6UEA - chains C and G of the 12 polymer chains in the assembly; structure by electron microscopy, 3.00 A resolution.

Chain C:
Molecule: Polymeric immunoglobulin receptor
From: Homo sapiens
Reference sequence: P01833 (PIGR_HUMAN); residues 1-585 here correspond to UniProt positions 19-603 (UniProt number = residue number + 18)
Amino-acid sequence (591 residues; each row starts with the number of its first residue):
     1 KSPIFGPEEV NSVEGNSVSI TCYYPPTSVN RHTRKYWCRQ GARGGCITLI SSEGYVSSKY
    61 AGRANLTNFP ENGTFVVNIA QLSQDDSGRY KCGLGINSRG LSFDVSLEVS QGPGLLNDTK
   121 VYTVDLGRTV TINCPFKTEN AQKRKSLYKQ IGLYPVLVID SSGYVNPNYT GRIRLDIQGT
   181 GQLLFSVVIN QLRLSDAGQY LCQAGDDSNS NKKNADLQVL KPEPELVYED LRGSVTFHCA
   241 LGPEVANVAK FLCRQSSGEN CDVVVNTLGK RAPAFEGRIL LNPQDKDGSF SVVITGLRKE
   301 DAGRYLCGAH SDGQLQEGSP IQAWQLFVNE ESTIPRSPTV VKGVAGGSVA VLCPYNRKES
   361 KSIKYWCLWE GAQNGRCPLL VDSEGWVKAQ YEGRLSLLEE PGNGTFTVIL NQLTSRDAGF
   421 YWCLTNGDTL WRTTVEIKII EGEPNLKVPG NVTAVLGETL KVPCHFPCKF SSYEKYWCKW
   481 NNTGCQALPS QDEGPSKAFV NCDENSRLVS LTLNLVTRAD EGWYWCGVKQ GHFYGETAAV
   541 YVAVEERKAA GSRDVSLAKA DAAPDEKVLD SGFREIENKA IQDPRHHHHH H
Not modelled in the structure: 1, 490-502, 548-591
Differences from the reference sequence: expression tag (586-591)
Swiss-Prot annotation at these positions:
  - glycosylation (N-linked (GlcNAc...) asparagine): N65, N72, N117, N168, N403, N451 (complex), N481
Cystine bridges: C22-C92, C134-C202, C239-C307, C253-C261, C367-C377, C464-C526, C478-C485
Covalent attachments: N-acetylglucosamine (NAG) linked to N65, N72, N403, N451

Chain G:
Molecule: Immunoglobulin heavy constant alpha 2
From: Homo sapiens
Reference sequence: P01877 (IGHA2_HUMAN); residues 242-472 here correspond to UniProt positions 110-340 (UniProt number = residue number - 132)
Amino-acid sequence (245 residues; row label = number of the first residue in the row):
   228 DYKDDDDKLV PRGSCHPRLS LHRPALEDLL LGSEANLTCT LTGLRDASGA TFTWTPSSGK
   288 SAVQGPPERD LCGCYSVSSV LPGCAQPWNH GETFTCTAAH PELKTPLTAN ITKSGNTFRP
   348 EVHLLPPPSE ELALNELVTL TCLARGFSPK DVLVRWLQGS QELPREKYLT WASRQEPSQG
   408 TTTYAVTSIL RVAAEDWKKG ETFSCMVGHE ALPLAFTQKT IDRLAGKPTH INVSVVMAEA
   468 DGTCY
Not modelled in the structure: 228-241
Differences from the reference sequence: expression tag (228-241); conflict L451 (Met319 in P01877)
Swiss-Prot annotation at these positions:
  - glycosylation (N-linked (GlcNAc...) asparagine): N263, N337 (complex)
Cystine bridges: C266-C323, C369-C432
Covalent attachments: N-acetylglucosamine (NAG) linked to N337
What the authors report for this chain:
  - self-association interface (contacts with another copy of this molecule): V460

Chain C / chain G interface:
Pairs across the interface (7; chain C residue first):
  S98(C) with D468(G); G469(G); T470(G), hydrogen bond (backbone-backbone)
  R99(C) with T470(G), hydrogen bond
  G100(C) with T470(G); Y472(G)
  L101(C) with Y472(G), hydrophobic
Also at the interface, not in a pair above, chain C (7 interface residues in all): S2, P3, E331
Also at the interface, not in a pair above, chain G (5 interface residues in all): C471
The authors on this interface:
  - residue pairs: R99(C)-T470(G)

Overview:
7 residues of chain C and 5 residues of chain G are in contact; the contacts include 2 hydrogen bonds. Polar
contacts include R99(C)-T470(G) and S98(C)-T470(G). The paper describes a contact between R99(C) and T470(G).
N-acetylglucosamine is covalently linked to N65(C), N72(C), N403(C) and N451(C). From the paper: a
self-association interface involving V460(G).
Chain C is Polymeric immunoglobulin receptor and chain G is Immunoglobulin heavy constant alpha 2, both from
Homo sapiens; the structure, Structure of pentameric sIgA complex, was determined by electron microscopy (same
publication as 6UE7, 6UE8 and 6UE9).
